6LJ3 - chains B and C of the 3 polymer chains in the assembly; structure by X-ray diffraction, 2.00 A resolution.

Chain B (and C):
Molecule: E165R
From: African swine fever virus
Notes: chain C of this document is another copy of the same molecule, construct and numbering; everything in this record applies to it too
Reference sequence: A0A2X0SE53 (A0A2X0SE53_ASF); residues 1-165 here = UniProt positions 1-165
Amino-acid sequence (165 residues; numbered 1 to 165; the number before each row is that of its first residue):
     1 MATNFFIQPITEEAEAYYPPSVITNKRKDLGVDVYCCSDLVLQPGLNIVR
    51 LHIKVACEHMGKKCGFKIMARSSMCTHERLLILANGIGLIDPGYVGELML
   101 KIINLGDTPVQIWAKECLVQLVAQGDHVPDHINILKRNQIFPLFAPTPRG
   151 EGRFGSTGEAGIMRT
Disordered / not traced: 1, 147-165 (chain C: 1, 142-165)
Ligand contacts:
  - alpha (DUP; 2'-deoxyuridine 5'-alpha,beta-imido-triphosphate), molecule 1: Ile-68, Asn-85, Gly-88, Leu-89, Ile-90, Asp-91, Tyr-94, Glu-97, Leu-98, Met-99
  - alpha (DUP), molecule 2: Ala-70, Arg-71, Ser-72, Ser-73, Gln-120
Reported in the primary citation:
  - binding site for alpha: Arg-71, Ser-72, Ser-73, Asn-85, Tyr-94, Met-99, Lys-101, Gln-120, Arg-149, Phe-154, Gly-155, Ser-156, Thr-157
  - specificity-determining residues: Tyr-94
  - catalytic residues: Asp-91, Arg-149
  - catalytic residues: Arg-71 (proposed by the authors, not directly observed)
  - mutagenesis - R71A, D91A, Y94A, R149A: abolished catalytic activity
  - mutagenesis - D29A (4- to 7-fold), S73A (4- to 7-fold), L89A (4- to 7-fold), I90A, Q120A (100-fold), F154Y: decreased catalytic activity
  - binding site for alpha: Asp-91 (from molecular simulation)

Chain B / chain C interface:
Contacting residue pairs (28; chain B residue first):
  Lys-28(B) with Pro-92(C)
  Asp-29(B) with Asp-91(C)
  Leu-30(B) with Leu-89(C), hydrophobic; Ile-90(C); Asp-91(C), hydrogen bond (backbone-side chain); Gln-124(C)
  Met-69(B) with Ile-87(C), hydrophobic
  Ala-70(B) with Asn-85(C)
  Ser-72(B) with Asn-85(C); Lys-101(C), hydrogen bond (backbone-side chain)
  Ser-73(B) with Lys-101(C)
  Cys-75(B) with Leu-46(C); Ala-84(C), hydrophobic; Lys-101(C), hydrogen bond (backbone-side chain)
  Thr-76(B) with Leu-46(C)
  His-77(B) with Leu-46(C), hydrogen bond (side chain-backbone)
  Leu-80(B) with Leu-46(C), hydrophobic
  Ile-82(B) with Ala-84(C); Ile-103(C), hydrophobic
  Ile-87(B) with Ile-87(C), hydrophobic
  Leu-105(B) with Ile-103(C), hydrophobic
  Gln-120(B) with Leu-89(C)
  Val-122(B) with Leu-89(C), hydrophobic
  Gly-125(B) with Gly-125(C)
  Asp-126(B) with Lys-67(C), salt bridge; Gln-124(C), hydrogen bond (backbone-side chain); Gly-125(C), hydrogen bond (side chain-backbone)
  Val-128(B) with Gln-124(C)
Also at the interface, not in a pair above, chain B (25 interface residues in all): Gly-31, Lys-67, Arg-71, Leu-81, Gly-86, His-127
Also at the interface, not in a pair above, chain C (20 interface residues in all): Gly-45, Gly-65, Phe-66, Ile-82, Gly-86, Leu-105, Asp-126

Overview:
25 residues of chain B face 20 of chain C across their interface, with 6 hydrogen bonds and 1 salt bridge.
Polar contacts include Asp-126(B)/Lys-67(C), Leu-30(B)/Asp-91(C) and Ser-72(B)/Lys-101(C). The paper reports
catalytic residues Asp-91(B), Arg-149(B) and Arg-71(B); D29A, S73A and L89A of chain B, among others, reduce
catalytic activity; 10 substitutions were tested in all.
Chain B and chain C are both E165R (African swine fever virus); the structure, full length ASFV dUTPase in
complex with alpha,beta-iminodUTP and magnesium ion, was determined by X-ray diffraction, deposited together
with 6LIS and 6LJO.
